7LC6 - chains A and C of the 4 polymer chains in the assembly; structure by electron microscopy, 3.70 A resolution.

[Chain A]
Protein: Potassium-transporting ATPase potassium-binding subunit
Organism: Escherichia coli (strain K12)
Reference sequence: P03959 (KDPA_ECOLI); residue numbers follow UniProt; this construct covers 1-557
Sequence (557 residues; each row starts with the number of its first residue):
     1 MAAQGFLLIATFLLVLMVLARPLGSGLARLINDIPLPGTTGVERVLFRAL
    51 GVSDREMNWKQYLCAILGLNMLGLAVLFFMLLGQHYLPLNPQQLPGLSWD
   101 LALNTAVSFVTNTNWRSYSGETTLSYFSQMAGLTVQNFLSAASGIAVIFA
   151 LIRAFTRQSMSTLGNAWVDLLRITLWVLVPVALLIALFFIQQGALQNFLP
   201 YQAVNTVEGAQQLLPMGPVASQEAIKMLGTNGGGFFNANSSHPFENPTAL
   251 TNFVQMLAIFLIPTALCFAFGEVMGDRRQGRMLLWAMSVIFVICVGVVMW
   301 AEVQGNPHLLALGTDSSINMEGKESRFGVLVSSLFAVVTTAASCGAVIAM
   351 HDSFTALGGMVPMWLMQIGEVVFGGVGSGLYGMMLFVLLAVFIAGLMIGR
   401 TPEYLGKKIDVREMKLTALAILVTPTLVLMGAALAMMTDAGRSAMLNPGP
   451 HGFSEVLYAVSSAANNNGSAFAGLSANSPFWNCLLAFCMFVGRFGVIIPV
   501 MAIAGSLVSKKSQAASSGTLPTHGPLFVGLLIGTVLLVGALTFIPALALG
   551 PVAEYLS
Construct notes: engineered mutation Arg-116 (Gln in P03959)
UniProt features mapped onto this chain:
  - mutagenesis: Gly-232 (G232A/S: Decrease in K(+) affinity and loss of cation selectivity)
Ion coordination: K+: Asn-112, Thr-230, Asn-231, Ser-343, Cys-344, Asn-466, Asn-467
Small-molecule neighbours: 9Y0 ((2R)-3-(((2-aminoethoxy)(hydroxy)phosphoryl)oxy)-2-(palmitoyloxy)propyl (E)-octadec-9-enoate): Pro-525, Leu-526, Gly-529, Leu-530, Gly-533, Thr-534
What the authors report for this chain:
  - mutagenesis - Q116R: decreased binding to K+ (citing earlier work)

[Chain C]
Protein: Potassium-transporting ATPase KdpC subunit
Organism: Escherichia coli (strain K12)
Reference sequence: P03961 (KDPC_ECOLI); residues 1-190 here = UniProt positions 1-190
Sequence (208 residues; each row starts with the number of its first residue):
     1 MSGLRPALSTFIFLLLITGGVYPLLTTVLGQWWFPWQANGSLIREGDTVR
    51 GSALIGQNFTGNGYFHGRPSATAEMPYNPQASGGSNLAVSNPELDKLIAA
   101 RVAALRAANPDASASVPVELVTASASGLDNNITPQAAAWQIPRVAKARNL
   151 SVEQLTQLIAKYSQQPLVKYIGQPVVNIVELNLALDKLDEGTGLVPRGSS
   201 HHHHHHHH
Disordered / not traced: 1-3, 189-208
Construct notes: expression tag (191-208)
UniProt features mapped onto this chain:
  - mutagenesis: Gln-140 to Leu-150 (Cell does not grow at low potassium concentrations)

[How chain A and chain C interact]
Pairs across the interface (148; chain A residue first):
  Gln-4(A) / Tyr-170(C)
  Leu-7(A) / Tyr-170(C)
  Leu-8(A) / Tyr-170(C)
  Thr-11(A) / Tyr-170(C)
  Leu-46(A) / Phe-13(C)  hydrophobic
  Leu-50(A) / Ser-9(C)
  Leu-50(A) / Phe-13(C)  hydrophobic
  Leu-72(A) / Leu-8(C)  hydrophobic
  Leu-72(A) / Phe-11(C)  hydrophobic
  Gly-73(A) / Phe-11(C)
  Glu-121(A) / Pro-79(C)
  Glu-121(A) / Gln-80(C)
  Glu-121(A) / Ser-82(C)  hydrogen bond
  Thr-122(A) / Gln-80(C)
  Met-130(A) / Gly-19(C)
  Met-130(A) / Pro-23(C)  hydrophobic
  Val-135(A) / Leu-15(C)
  Val-135(A) / Thr-18(C)
  Val-135(A) / Gly-19(C)
  Phe-138(A) / Thr-18(C)
  Leu-139(A) / Phe-11(C)  hydrophobic
  Leu-139(A) / Leu-14(C)  hydrophobic
  Trp-167(A) / Pro-6(C)
  Trp-167(A) / Ala-7(C)  hydrophobic
  Trp-167(A) / Thr-10(C)
  Leu-171(A) / Thr-10(C)
  Leu-171(A) / Leu-14(C)  hydrophobic
  Thr-174(A) / Leu-14(C)
  Leu-175(A) / Phe-13(C)  hydrophobic
  Val-179(A) / Tyr-22(C)
  Ala-182(A) / Tyr-22(C)  hydrogen bond (backbone-side chain)
  Leu-183(A) / Tyr-22(C)
  Leu-183(A) / Leu-25(C)  hydrophobic
  Leu-183(A) / Thr-26(C)
  Ala-186(A) / Tyr-22(C)
  Ala-186(A) / Thr-26(C)
  Leu-187(A) / Thr-26(C)
  Leu-187(A) / Leu-29(C)  hydrophobic
  Leu-187(A) / Trp-33(C)  hydrophobic
  Ile-190(A) / Thr-26(C)
  Ile-190(A) / Gln-37(C)
  Gln-191(A) / Phe-34(C)
  Gln-191(A) / Gln-37(C)
  Gly-193(A) / Gln-37(C)
  Gly-193(A) / Leu-54(C)
  Ala-194(A) / Gln-37(C)
  Leu-195(A) / Ala-38(C)
  Leu-195(A) / Asn-39(C)
  Leu-195(A) / Gly-40(C)
  Gln-196(A) / Pro-23(C)  hydrogen bond (side chain-backbone)
  Gln-196(A) / Thr-27(C)  hydrogen bond
  Gln-196(A) / Gln-31(C)
  Gln-196(A) / Ala-38(C)  hydrogen bond (backbone-backbone)
  Asn-197(A) / Gln-31(C)
  Asn-197(A) / Ala-38(C)
  Asn-197(A) / Asn-39(C)  hydrogen bond
  Phe-198(A) / Thr-27(C)
  Tyr-201(A) / Gln-80(C)
  Ala-203(A) / Val-49(C)
  Val-204(A) / Val-49(C)
  Val-204(A) / Arg-50(C)
  Val-204(A) / Gly-51(C)
  Asn-205(A) / Val-49(C)
  Asn-205(A) / Arg-50(C)
  Thr-206(A) / Arg-50(C)  hydrogen bond (backbone-side chain)
  Thr-206(A) / Gln-57(C)
  Val-207(A) / Arg-50(C)
  Val-207(A) / Gln-57(C)  hydrogen bond (backbone-side chain)
  Val-207(A) / Tyr-64(C)
  Val-207(A) / Leu-183(C)  hydrophobic
  Val-207(A) / Asp-186(C)
  Glu-208(A) / Asn-58(C)
  Glu-208(A) / Phe-59(C)
  Glu-208(A) / Thr-60(C)
  Glu-208(A) / Gly-61(C)
  Glu-208(A) / Tyr-64(C)
  Gln-212(A) / Gly-56(C)
  Gln-212(A) / Gln-57(C)
  Gln-212(A) / Tyr-77(C)
  Leu-213(A) / Pro-79(C)
  Leu-213(A) / Gln-80(C)  hydrogen bond (backbone-side chain)
  Leu-214(A) / Leu-42(C)  hydrophobic
  Leu-214(A) / Ser-52(C)
  Leu-214(A) / Ile-55(C)  hydrophobic
  Pro-215(A) / Pro-79(C)
  Met-216(A) / Asn-39(C)
  Ser-221(A) / Tyr-22(C)
  Ala-224(A) / Tyr-22(C)
  Asn-237(A) / Ser-82(C)
  Ser-241(A) / Ala-125(C)
  His-242(A) / Ile-55(C)
  His-242(A) / Ser-82(C)
  His-242(A) / Leu-128(C)
  Pro-243(A) / Leu-54(C)
  Pro-243(A) / Leu-128(C)
  Phe-244(A) / Gly-40(C)
  Phe-244(A) / Ile-55(C)  hydrophobic
  Asn-306(A) / Val-89(C)
  His-308(A) / Asp-95(C)
  Leu-309(A) / Ile-98(C)  hydrophobic
  Leu-309(A) / Val-118(C)  hydrophobic
  Leu-312(A) / Asp-95(C)
  Leu-312(A) / Ile-98(C)  hydrophobic
  Leu-312(A) / Arg-106(C)  hydrogen bond (backbone-side chain)
  Gly-313(A) / Arg-106(C)
  Gly-313(A) / Ser-115(C)
  Gly-313(A) / Val-116(C)
  Thr-314(A) / Val-116(C)
  Thr-314(A) / Val-118(C)
  Asp-315(A) / Ser-115(C)
  Asp-315(A) / Val-116(C)  hydrogen bond (backbone-backbone)
  Ser-316(A) / Val-118(C)
  Met-320(A) / Arg-68(C)  hydrogen bond (backbone-side chain)
  Met-320(A) / Thr-122(C)  hydrogen bond (backbone-side chain)
  Glu-321(A) / Ser-85(C)
  Glu-321(A) / Leu-94(C)
  Glu-321(A) / Thr-122(C)
  Glu-321(A) / Ala-123(C)
  Gly-322(A) / Ala-125(C)
  Lys-323(A) / Arg-68(C)  hydrogen bond (backbone-side chain)
  Glu-324(A) / Ala-125(C)
  Glu-324(A) / Ser-126(C)  hydrogen bond
  Glu-324(A) / Asp-129(C)
  Ser-325(A) / Arg-68(C)
  Ser-325(A) / Glu-119(C)  hydrogen bond
  Ser-325(A) / Asp-129(C)
  Ser-325(A) / Asn-131(C)  hydrogen bond (side chain-backbone)
  Ser-325(A) / Ile-132(C)
  Ser-325(A) / Val-175(C)
  Arg-326(A) / Asn-131(C)
  Arg-326(A) / Gly-172(C)
  Arg-326(A) / Gln-173(C)
  Gly-328(A) / Gln-173(C)
  Val-331(A) / Ile-171(C)
  Met-350(A) / Gly-84(C)
  Met-350(A) / Asn-86(C)
  Met-350(A) / Ala-125(C)
  Asp-352(A) / Asn-86(C)
  Asp-352(A) / Ala-88(C)
  Ser-353(A) / Leu-87(C)
  Asn-447(A) / Asn-86(C)
  Asn-447(A) / Ala-88(C)
  Asn-447(A) / Asn-91(C)  hydrogen bond
  His-451(A) / Ala-88(C)
  His-451(A) / Ser-90(C)
  Phe-471(A) / Asn-86(C)
  Ala-472(A) / Asn-86(C)
  Glu-554(A) / Ser-90(C)  hydrogen bond
Interface residues without a listed pair, chain A (98 interface residues in all): Gly-51, Val-52, Leu-69, Val-76, Ala-131, Thr-134, Leu-199, Gln-202, Ala-210, Ile-225, Ala-238, Ala-249, Leu-250, Phe-253, Ile-318, Phe-327, Val-329, Ile-348, Ala-349, Thr-355, Leu-446, Pro-448, Gly-473
Interface residues without a listed pair, chain C (90 interface residues in all): Ile-17, Gly-30, Thr-48, Met-75, Ala-81, Pro-92, Ala-99, Val-102, Ala-114, Pro-117, Val-121, Ser-124, Thr-133, Pro-166, Leu-167, Lys-169

[Summary]
Chain A and chain C form an interface of 98 and 90 residues respectively; the contacts include 19 hydrogen
bonds. Polar contacts include Glu-121(A)/Ser-82(C), Ala-182(A)/Tyr-22(C) and Gln-196(A)/Pro-23(C). Bound to
chain A: compound 9Y0. The paper reports that Q116R of chain A reduces binding to K+.
Here chain A is Potassium-transporting ATPase potassium-binding subunit and chain C is Potassium-transporting
ATPase KdpC subunit, both from Escherichia coli (strain K12). Entry 7LC6 (Cryo-EM Structure of KdpFABC in E2-P
state with BeF3) was determined by electron microscopy, deposited together with 7BGY, 7BH1, 7BH2 and 7LC3.
